7JY6 - chains A and U of the 11 polymer chains in the assembly; structure by electron microscopy, 2.50 A resolution.

== Chain A ==
Name: Protein RecA
Source organism: Escherichia coli
UniProtKB: A0A376NU07 (A0A376NU07_ECOLX); residues 0-333 here correspond to UniProt positions 1-334 (UniProt number = residue number + 1)
Chain sequence (334 residues; each row starts with the number of its first residue; numbering starts at 0):
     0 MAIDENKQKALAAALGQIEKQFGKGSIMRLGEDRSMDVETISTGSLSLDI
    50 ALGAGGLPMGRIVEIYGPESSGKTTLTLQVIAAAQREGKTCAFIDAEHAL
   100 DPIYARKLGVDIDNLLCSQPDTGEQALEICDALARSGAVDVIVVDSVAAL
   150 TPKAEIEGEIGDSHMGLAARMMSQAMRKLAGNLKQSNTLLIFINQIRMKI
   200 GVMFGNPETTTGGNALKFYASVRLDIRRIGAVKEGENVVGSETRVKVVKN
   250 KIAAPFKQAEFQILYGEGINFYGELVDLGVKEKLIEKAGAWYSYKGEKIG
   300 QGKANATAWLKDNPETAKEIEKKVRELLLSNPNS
Not modelled in the structure: 0
Ion coordination: Mg2+: Thr73 (together with ATP-gamma-S)
Ligand contacts:
  - ATP-gamma-S (AGS; phosphothiophosphoric acid-adenylate ester), molecule 1: Pro67, Glu68, Ser69, Ser70, Gly71, Lys72, Thr73, Thr74, Glu96, Asp100, Tyr103, Tyr264
  - ATP-gamma-S (AGS), molecule 2: Phe217, Lys248, Asn249, Lys250, Ile251, Ala252, Ala253, Pro254
What the authors report for this chain:
  - mutagenesis - K286N, K302N: decreased binding to dsDNA (citing earlier work)

== Chain U ==
Molecule: 45-nt DNA strand
Sequence (45 nucleotides; numbered 1 to 45; the number before each row is that of its first residue):
     1 TTTTTTTTTTTTTTTTTTTTTTTTTTTTTTTTTTTTTTTTTTTTT

== Interface between chain A and chain U ==
Contacting residue pairs (14; chain A residue first):
  Pro67(A) - DT44(U)  phosphate contact
  Phe203(A) - DT38(U)  base contact
  Phe203(A) - DT39(U)  base contact
  Gly204(A) - DT41(U)  phosphate contact
  Gly204(A) - DT42(U)  base contact
  Asn205(A) - DT42(U)  sugar contact
  Pro206(A) - DT42(U)  base contact
  Glu207(A) - DT43(U)  sugar contact
  Arg226(A) - DT43(U)  phosphate contact
  Arg226(A) - DT44(U)  salt bridge to the phosphate
  Arg227(A) - DT45(U)  base contact
  Ile228(A) - DT45(U)  sugar contact
  Gly229(A) - DT45(U)  sugar contact
  Arg243(A) - DT45(U)  base contact
Other interface residues (no listed pair), chain A (12 interface residues in all): Lys245
Other interface residues (no listed pair), chain U (8 interface residues in all): DT40

== In short ==
The interface between chain A and chain U involves 12 residues on one side and 8 on the other, with 1 salt
bridge. The salt-bridged pair is Arg226(A)-DT44(U). Chain A binds ATP-gamma-S. From the paper: K286N and K302N
of chain A reduce binding to dsDNA.
Here chain A is Protein RecA (Escherichia coli) and chain U is a 45-nt DNA strand. Entry 7JY6 (Analysis of a
strand exchange reaction with a mini filament of 9-RecA, oligo(dT)27 primary ssDNA, non-homologous ...) was
determined by electron microscopy together with 7JY7, 7JY8 and 7JY9 from the same study.
